PDB entry 9JCV | electron microscopy, 3.41 A resolution | chain A

# Chain A
Name: Sodium- and chloride-dependent taurine transporter
Organism: Homo sapiens
UniProt: P31641 (SC6A6_HUMAN); residue numbers follow UniProt; this construct covers 1-582
Chain sequence (606 residues; row label = number of the first residue in the row):
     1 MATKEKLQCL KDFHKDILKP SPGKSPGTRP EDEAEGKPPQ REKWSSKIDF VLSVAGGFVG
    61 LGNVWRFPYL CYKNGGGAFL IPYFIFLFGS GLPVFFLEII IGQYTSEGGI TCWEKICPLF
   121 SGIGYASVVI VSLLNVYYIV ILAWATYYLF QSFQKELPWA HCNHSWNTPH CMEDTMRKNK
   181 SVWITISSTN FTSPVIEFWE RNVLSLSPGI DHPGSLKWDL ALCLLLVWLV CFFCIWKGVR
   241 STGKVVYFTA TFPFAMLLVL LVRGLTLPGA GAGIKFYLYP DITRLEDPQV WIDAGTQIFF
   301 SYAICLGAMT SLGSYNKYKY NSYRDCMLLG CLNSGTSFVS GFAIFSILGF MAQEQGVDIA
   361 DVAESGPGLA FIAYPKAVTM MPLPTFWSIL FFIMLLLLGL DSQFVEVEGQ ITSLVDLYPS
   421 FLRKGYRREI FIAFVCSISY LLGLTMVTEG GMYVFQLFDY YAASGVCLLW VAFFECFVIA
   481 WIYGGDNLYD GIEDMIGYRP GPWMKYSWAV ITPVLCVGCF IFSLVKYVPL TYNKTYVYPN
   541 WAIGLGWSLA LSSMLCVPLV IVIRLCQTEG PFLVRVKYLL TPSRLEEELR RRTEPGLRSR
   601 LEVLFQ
Not modelled in the structure: 1-46, 180-188, 568-606
Construct notes: expression tag (583-606)
Disulfide bonds: Cys162-Cys171
Covalently attached groups: N-acetylglucosamine (NAG) linked to Asn163, Asn179, Asn190
UniProt features mapped onto this chain:
  - modified residue: Ser322 (Phosphoserine)
  - glycosylation (N-linked (GlcNAc...) asparagine): Asn163, Asn179, Asn190

# In short
Covalently linked N-acetylglucosamine: at Asn163, Asn179 and Asn190.
Chain A is Sodium- and chloride-dependent taurine transporter (Homo sapiens); the structure, Cryo-EM structure
of human TauT in the apo state, was determined by electron microscopy, deposited together with 9JCZ, 9JD5,
9JD6 and 9JLN.
